PDB entry 9UXD | electron microscopy, 3.03 A resolution | chains B and C of the 9 polymer chains in the assembly

== Chain B (and C) ==
Molecule: Spike glycoprotein
Organism: Severe acute respiratory syndrome coronavirus 2
Notes: chain C of this document is another copy of the same molecule, construct and numbering; everything in this record applies to it too
UniProtKB: P0DTC2 (SPIKE_SARS2); residues 1-1208 here = UniProt positions 1-1208
Sequence (1259 residues; each row starts with the number of its first residue):
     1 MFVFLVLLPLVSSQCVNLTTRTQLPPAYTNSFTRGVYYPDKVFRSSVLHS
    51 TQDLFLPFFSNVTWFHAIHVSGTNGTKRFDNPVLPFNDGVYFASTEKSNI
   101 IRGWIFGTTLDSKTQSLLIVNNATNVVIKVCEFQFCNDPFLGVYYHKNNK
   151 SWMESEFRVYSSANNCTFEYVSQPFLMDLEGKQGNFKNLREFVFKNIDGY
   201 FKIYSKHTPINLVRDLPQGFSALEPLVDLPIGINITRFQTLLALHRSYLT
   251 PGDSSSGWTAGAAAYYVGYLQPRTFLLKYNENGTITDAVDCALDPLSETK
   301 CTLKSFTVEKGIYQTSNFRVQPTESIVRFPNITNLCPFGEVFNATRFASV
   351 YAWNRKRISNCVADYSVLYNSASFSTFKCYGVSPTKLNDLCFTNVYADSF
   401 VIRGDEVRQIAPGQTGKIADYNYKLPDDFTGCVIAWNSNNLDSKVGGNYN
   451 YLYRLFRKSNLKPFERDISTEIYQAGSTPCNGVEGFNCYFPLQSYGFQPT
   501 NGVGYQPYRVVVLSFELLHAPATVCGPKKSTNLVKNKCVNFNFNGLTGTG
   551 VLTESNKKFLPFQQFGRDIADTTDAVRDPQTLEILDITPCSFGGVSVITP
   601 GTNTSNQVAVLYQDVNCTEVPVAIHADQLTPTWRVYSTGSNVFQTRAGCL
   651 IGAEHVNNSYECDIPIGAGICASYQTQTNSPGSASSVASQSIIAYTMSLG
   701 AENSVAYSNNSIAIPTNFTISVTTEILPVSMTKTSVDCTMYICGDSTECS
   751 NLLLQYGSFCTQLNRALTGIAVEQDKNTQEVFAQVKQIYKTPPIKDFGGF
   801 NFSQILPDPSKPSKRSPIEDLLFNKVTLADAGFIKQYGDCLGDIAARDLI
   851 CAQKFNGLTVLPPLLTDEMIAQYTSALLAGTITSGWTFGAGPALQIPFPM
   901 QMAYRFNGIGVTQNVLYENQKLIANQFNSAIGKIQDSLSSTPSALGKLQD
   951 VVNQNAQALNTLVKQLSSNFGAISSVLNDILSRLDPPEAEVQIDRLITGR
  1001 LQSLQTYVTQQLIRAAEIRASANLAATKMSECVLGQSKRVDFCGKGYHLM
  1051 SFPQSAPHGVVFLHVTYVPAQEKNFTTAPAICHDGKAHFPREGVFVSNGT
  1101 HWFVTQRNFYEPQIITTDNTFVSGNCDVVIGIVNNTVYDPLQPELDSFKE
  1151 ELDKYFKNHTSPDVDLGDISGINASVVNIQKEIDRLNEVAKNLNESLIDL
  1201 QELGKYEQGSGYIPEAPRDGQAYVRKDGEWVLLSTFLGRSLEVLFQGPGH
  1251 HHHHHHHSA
Disordered / not traced: 1-13, 70-76, 177-185, 622-638, 676-689, 829-854, 1145-1259 (chain C: 1-13, 70-76, 183-185, 622-640, 676-689, 828-854, 1145-1259)
Cystine bridges: Cys15-Cys136, Cys131-Cys166, Cys291-Cys301, Cys336-Cys361, Cys379-Cys432, Cys391-Cys525, Cys480-Cys488, Cys538-Cys590, Cys617-Cys649, Cys662-Cys671, Cys738-Cys760, Cys743-Cys749, Cys1032-Cys1043, Cys1082-Cys1126
Covalently attached groups: N-acetylglucosamine (NAG) linked to Asn61, Asn125, Asn165, Asn234, Asn282, Asn331, Asn603, Asn616, Asn657, Asn709, Asn717, Asn801, Asn1074, Asn1098, Asn1134; glycan linked to Asn343
Sequence notes: conflict Gly682 (Arg in P0DTC2), Ser683 (Arg in P0DTC2), Ser685 (Arg in P0DTC2); engineered mutation Pro817 (Phe in P0DTC2), Pro892 (Ala in P0DTC2), Pro899 (Ala in P0DTC2), Pro942 (Ala in P0DTC2), Pro986 (Lys in P0DTC2), Pro987 (Val in P0DTC2); expression tag (1209-1259)
Swiss-Prot annotation at these positions:
  - region: Asn280 to Cys301 (Putative superantigen), Arg403 to Asp405 (Integrin-binding motif), Asn448 to Phe456 (Immunodominant HLA epitope recognized by the CD8+), Pro681, Ala684 (Putative superantigen), Ser816 to Tyr837 (Fusion peptide 1), Lys835 to Phe855 (Fusion peptide 2), Asp1163 to Glu1202 (Heptad repeat 2)
  - site: Arg815, Ser816 (Cleavage)
  - glycosylation: Asn17 (N-linked (GlcNAc...) (complex) asparagine), Asn61 (N-linked (GlcNAc...) (hybrid) asparagine), Asn74 (N-linked (GlcNAc...) (complex) asparagine), Asn122 (N-linked (GlcNAc...) (hybrid) asparagine), Asn149 (N-linked (GlcNAc...) (complex) asparagine), Asn165 (N-linked (GlcNAc...) (complex) asparagine), Asn234 (N-linked (GlcNAc...) (high mannose) asparagine), Asn282 (N-linked (GlcNAc...) (complex) asparagine), Thr323 (O-linked (GalNAc) threonine), Ser325 (O-linked (HexNAc...) serine), Asn331 (N-linked (GlcNAc...) (complex) asparagine), Asn343 (N-linked (GlcNAc...) (complex) asparagine), Asn603 (N-linked (GlcNAc...) (hybrid) asparagine), Asn616 (N-linked (GlcNAc...) (complex) asparagine), Asn657 (N-linked (GlcNAc...) (complex) asparagine), Thr676 (O-linked (GlcNAc...) threonine), Thr678 (O-linked (GlcNAc...) threonine), Asn709 (N-linked (GlcNAc...) (high mannose) asparagine), Asn717 (N-linked (GlcNAc...) (hybrid) asparagine), Asn801 (N-linked (GlcNAc...) (hybrid) asparagine) and 6 more in UniProt
  - natural variant: Leu5 (L5F: In strain: Iota/B.1.526), Ser13 (S13I: In strain: Epsilon/B.1.427/B.1.429), Leu18 (L18F: In strain: Beta/B.1.351, Gamma/P.1 and 1 more), Thr19 (T19I: In strain: Omicron/BQ.1.1, Omicron/XBB.1.5 and 1 more; T19R: In strain: Delta/B.1.617.2, Omicron/BA.2 and 4 more), Thr20 (T20N: In strain: Gamma/P.1), Leu24 to Ala27 (sequence variant, change not given here; In strain: Omicron/BA.2, Omicron/BA.2.12.1 and 6 more), Pro26 (P26S: In strain: Gamma/P.1), Gln52 (Q52H: In strain: Omicron/EG.5.1), Ala67 (A67V: In strain: Eta/B.1.525, Omicron/BA.1), His69 to Val70 (deletion: In strain: Alpha/B.1.1.7, Eta/B.1.525 and 5 more), Gly75 (G75V: In strain: Lambda/C.37), Thr76 (T76I: In strain: Lambda/C.37), 82 further natural variant entries in UniProt
  - mutagenesis: His69 to Val70 (Increased incorporation of cleaved spike into virions), Asn121 (N121Q: Partial loss of biliverdin affinity), Arg190 (R190K: Partial loss of biliverdin affinity), Asn234 (N234Q: Increased resistance to neutralizing antibodies), Asn331 (N331Q: Reduced viral infectivity), Asn343 (N343Q: Reduced viral infectivity), Leu452 (L452R: Increased resistance to neutralizing antibodies. Decreases HLA binding to NF9 epitope. Increased binding affinity to human ACE2), Tyr453 (Y453F: Decreased HLA binding to NF9 epitope. Increased binding affinity to human ACE2), Ala475 (A475V: Increased resistance to neutralizing antibodies), Val483 (V483A: Increased resistance to neutralizing antibodies), Glu484 (E484D: Increased replication in human TMEM106B overexpressing cells), Phe490 (F490L: Increased resistance to neutralizing antibodies and human covalescent sera neutralization), 12 further mutagenesis entries in UniProt

== Interface between chain B and chain C ==
Contacting residue pairs (142; chain B residue first):
  Tyr38(B) with Leu560(C)
  Asp40(B) with His519(C)
  Lys41(B) with His519(C); Phe562(C); Gln563(C); Gln564(C), hydrogen bond (backbone-backbone); Phe565(C)
  Val42(B) with His519(C); Gln563(C); Phe565(C); Arg567(C)
  Phe43(B) with Lys558(C); Phe559(C), hydrophobic; Gln563(C); Phe565(C), hydrogen bond (backbone-backbone); Gly566(C); Arg567(C), hydrogen bond (backbone-backbone)
  Asp198(B) with Leu518(C)
  Tyr200(B) with Asn394(C)
  Glu224(B) with Phe562(C)
  Pro225(B) with Phe562(C)
  Pro230(B) with Arg357(C), hydrogen bond (backbone-side chain)
  Ile231(B) with Arg357(C), hydrogen bond (backbone-side chain)
  Asn282(B) with Lys558(C), hydrogen bond
  Gly283(B) with Leu560(C); Gln563(C)
  Asp427(B) with Pro987(C)
  Asp737(B) with Asn317(C)
  Met740(B) with Phe592(C), hydrophobic
  Gly744(B) with Arg319(C)
  Asp745(B) with Thr549(C)
  Gln755(B) with Ser968(C); Asn969(C); Phe970(C), hydrogen bond (backbone-backbone); Gly971(C)
  Tyr756(B) with Gln965(C)
  Gly757(B) with Gln965(C); Ser968(C)
  Ser758(B) with Thr961(C); Lys964(C); Gln965(C), hydrogen bond (backbone-side chain)
  Phe759(B) with Gln965(C); Gln1002(C); Ser1003(C)
  Gln762(B) with Thr961(C); Thr1006(C)
  Arg765(B) with Gln957(C)
  Glu773(B) with Glu1017(C)
  Lys786(B) with Gly700(C); Ala701(C)
  Gln787(B) with Ala701(C); Asn703(C), hydrogen bond
  Ile788(B) with Leu699(C), hydrophobic; Gly700(C); Ala701(C), hydrogen bond (backbone-backbone); Glu702(C); Asn703(C), hydrogen bond (backbone-backbone)
  Tyr789(B) with Asn703(C)
  Lys790(B) with Glu702(C); Asn703(C), hydrogen bond (backbone-backbone)
  Pro792(B) with Tyr707(C), hydrophobic
  Asp796(B) with Tyr707(C)
  Phe797(B) with Tyr707(C), hydrophobic
  Phe855(B) with Pro589(C); Phe592(C)
  Gly857(B) with Phe592(C)
  Leu861(B) with Gln613(C)
  Pro862(B) with Ala647(C), hydrophobic
  Pro863(B) with Ala668(C), hydrogen bond (backbone-backbone)
  Leu864(B) with Pro665(C), hydrophobic; Gly667(C); Ala668(C); Gly669(C), hydrogen bond (backbone-backbone)
  Leu865(B) with Met697(C), hydrophobic
  Thr866(B) with Ala668(C)
  Met869(B) with Gly669(C); Thr696(C); Met697(C); Leu699(C)
  Gln872(B) with Leu699(C)
  Tyr873(B) with Leu699(C)
  Thr883(B) with Val705(C)
  Trp886(B) with Tyr1047(C)
  Gly889(B) with Asp1041(C); Lys1045(C), hydrogen bond (backbone-side chain)
  Ala890(B) with Gly1046(C); Tyr1047(C); Pro1069(C)
  Pro892(B) with Pro1069(C); Glu1072(C)
  Ala893(B) with Val705(C), hydrophobic
  Leu894(B) with Ala713(C); Pro715(C), hydrophobic; Glu1072(C)
  Gln895(B) with Ala706(C), hydrogen bond (side chain-backbone); Ser711(C); Ile712(C); Ala713(C), hydrogen bond (backbone-backbone); Asn1074(C), hydrogen bond
  Ile896(B) with Tyr707(C); Ser711(C)
  Pro897(B) with Tyr707(C), hydrophobic; Asn709(C); Ser711(C)
  Phe898(B) with Tyr707(C), hydrogen bond (backbone-side chain)
  Met900(B) with Thr1077(C), hydrogen bond; Val1094(C), hydrophobic
  Tyr904(B) with Val1094(C); Arg1107(C)
  Asn907(B) with Arg1107(C)
  Gln913(B) with Pro1090(C), hydrogen bond (side chain-backbone); Arg1107(C)
  Asn914(B) with Phe1089(C); Phe1121(C); Ser1123(C), hydrogen bond
  Tyr917(B) with Pro1079(C); Phe1089(C), hydrophobic
  Glu918(B) with Ser1123(C), hydrogen bond; Val1128(C)
  Val963(B) with Ala570(C), hydrophobic
  Lys964(B) with Asp571(C), salt bridge
  Leu981(B) with Lys386(C)
  Ser982(B) with Lys386(C); Leu390(C)
  Arg983(B) with Gly381(C); Val382(C); Ser383(C), hydrogen bond (backbone-backbone); Leu390(C)
  Leu984(B) with Gly381(C)
  Gln1005(B) with Thr1006(C)
  Leu1012(B) with Gln1010(C); Ile1013(C), hydrophobic
  Arg1019(B) with Glu1017(C), salt bridge
  Ser1030(B) with Val1040(C)
  Glu1031(B) with Arg1039(C), salt bridge; Val1040(C)
  Leu1034(B) with Val1040(C); Asp1041(C)
  Gly1035(B) with Val1040(C)
  Arg1039(B) with Arg1039(C)
  Glu1111(B) with Ser1123(C)
  Asp1118(B) with Arg1091(C), salt bridge
Interface residues without a listed pair, chain B (99 interface residues in all): Arg44, Val47, Gly199, Gly232, Gln784, Val785, Leu858, Thr859, Val860, Thr887, Gly891, Pro899, Gln920, Asn978, Asp985, Thr1009, Ile1013, Thr1027, Gln1113, Leu1141
Interface residues without a listed pair, chain C (104 interface residues in all): Thr393, Tyr396, Thr430, Leu517, Pro521, Thr547, Lys557, Ile569, Thr572, Asp614, Arg646, Ile666, Ile670, Cys671, Ser704, Ser708, Thr1009, Val1068, Ala1078, Val1122, Gly1124, Val1129, Ile1130, Leu1141

== Summary ==
Chain B and chain C form an interface of 99 and 104 residues respectively, with 24 hydrogen bonds and 4 salt
bridges. Polar pairs include Lys964(B)-Asp571(C), Arg1019(B)-Glu1017(C) and Glu1031(B)-Arg1039(C). Covalently
linked N-acetylglucosamine: at Asn61(B), Asn125(B), Asn165(B), Asn234(B), Asn282(B) and Asn331(B) and 9 more.
Chain B and chain C are both Spike glycoprotein (Severe acute respiratory syndrome coronavirus 2); the
structure, SARS-CoV2 Spike protein with Fab fragment antibody KXD355,state1, was determined by electron
microscopy, deposited together with 9UXE.
